PDB entry 4IAE | X-ray diffraction, 2.05 A resolution | chain A

# Chain A
Protein: Alr2278 protein
Source organism: Nostoc sp
Notes: EC 4.6.1.2; fragment: HNOX domain
UniProtKB: Q8YUQ7 (Q8YUQ7_NOSS1); numbering as in UniProt (aligned over 1-189)
Sequence (189 residues; each row starts with the number of its first residue):
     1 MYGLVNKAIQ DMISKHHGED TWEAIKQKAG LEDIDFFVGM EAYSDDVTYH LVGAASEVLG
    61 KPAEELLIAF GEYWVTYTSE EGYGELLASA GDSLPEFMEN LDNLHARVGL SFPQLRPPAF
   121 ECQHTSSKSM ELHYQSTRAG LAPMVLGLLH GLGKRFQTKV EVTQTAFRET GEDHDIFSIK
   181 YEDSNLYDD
Disordered / not traced: 183-189
Construct notes: engineered mutation Ala139 (Cys in Q8YUQ7)
Residues lining bound ligands:
  - 1DX (4-({(4-carboxybutyl)[2-(5-fluoro-2-{[4'-(trifluoromethyl)biphenyl-4-yl]methoxy}phenyl)ethyl]amino}methyl)benzoic acid): Met1, Tyr2, Leu4, Val5, Gly39, Met40, Trp74, Thr78, Tyr83, Leu86, Leu87, Phe97, Met98, Leu101, Leu104, His105, Val108, Phe112, Gln114, Leu115, Arg116, Pro117, Pro118, Phe120, Tyr134, Ser136, Arg138, Leu141, Met144, Leu148, Leu152
  - malonate ion (MLI), molecule 1: Met12, Ile13, His16, His17, Leu59, Lys61, Leu66, Ala69
  - malonate ion (MLI), molecule 2: Gly153, Lys154, Gln157, Thr158, Lys159, Glu182
What the authors report for this chain:
  - binding site for 1DX: Tyr2, Leu4, Trp74, Thr78, Tyr83, Phe97, Leu101, Leu104, Val108, Phe112, Tyr134, Ser136, Arg138, Leu148, Leu152
  - conformationally variable residues (loop rearrangement): Leu110 to Gln114

# Overview
Ligands of chain A: compound 1DX and malonate ion. The paper reports a binding site for 1DX at Tyr2, Leu4 and
Trp74 among others; conformational variability at Leu110.
Chain A is Alr2278 protein (Nostoc sp); the structure, Crystal structure of BAY 60-2770 bound to nostoc H-NOX
domain, was determined by X-ray diffraction together with 4IAH and 4IAM from the same study.
